Entry 8PPR (electron microscopy, 3.00 A resolution); this record covers chains D and M of the 8 polymer chains in the assembly.

# Chain D
Molecule: Kinetochore-associated protein DSN1 homolog
From: Homo sapiens
Reference sequence: Q9H410 (DSN1_HUMAN); residue numbers follow UniProt; this construct covers 1-356
Amino-acid sequence (356 residues; each row starts with the number of its first residue):
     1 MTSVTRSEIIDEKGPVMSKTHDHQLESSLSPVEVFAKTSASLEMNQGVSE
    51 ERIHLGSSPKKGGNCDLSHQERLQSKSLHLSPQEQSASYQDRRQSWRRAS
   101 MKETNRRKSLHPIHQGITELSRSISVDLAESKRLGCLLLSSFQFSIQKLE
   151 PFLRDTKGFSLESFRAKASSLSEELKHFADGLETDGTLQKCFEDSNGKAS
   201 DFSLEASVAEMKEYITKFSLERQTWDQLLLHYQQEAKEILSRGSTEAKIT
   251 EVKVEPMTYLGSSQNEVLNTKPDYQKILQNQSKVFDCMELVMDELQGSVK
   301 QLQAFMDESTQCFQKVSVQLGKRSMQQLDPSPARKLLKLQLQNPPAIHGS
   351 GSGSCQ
Unresolved in the structure: 1-92, 341-356
UniProt features mapped onto this chain:
  - modified residue (Phosphoserine): S28, S30, S58, S77, S81, S109, S125, S331
  - cross-link: K253 (Glycyl lysine isopeptide (Lys-Gly) (interchain with G-Cter in SUMO2))
What the authors report for this chain:
  - post-translational modification sites: S100, S109 (citing earlier work)
  - mutagenesis - S100D/S109D (25-fold): increased binding to CENP-C2-22
  - mutagenesis - P332W/R334A/L336R: decreased binding to NDC80C

# Chain M
Molecule: Protein MIS12 homolog
From: Homo sapiens
Reference sequence: Q9H081 (MIS12_HUMAN); residues 1-205 here = UniProt positions 1-205
Amino-acid sequence (205 residues; row label = number of the first residue in the row):
     1 MSVDPMTYEAQFFGFTPQTCMLRIYIAFQDYLFEVMQAVEQVILKKLDGI
    51 PDCDISPVQIRKCTEKFLCFMKGHFDNLFSKMEQLFLQLILRIPSNILLP
   101 EDKCKETPYSEEDFQHLQKEIEQLQEKYKTELCTKQALLAELEEQKIVQA
   151 KLKQTLTFFDELHNVGRDHGTSDFRESLVSLVQNSRKLQNIRDNVEKESK
   201 RLKIS

# Interface between chain D and chain M
Pairs across the interface (69):
  W96(D) with F15(M), hydrophobic; T19(M); C20(M), hydrophobic; R23(M)
  R97(D) with G14(M); T19(M)
  R98(D) with T19(M)
  M101(D) with T19(M); L22(M), hydrophobic; R23(M)
  R106(D) with I26(M)
  R107(D) with Q29(M); F33(M), hydrogen bond (side chain-backbone); E34(M), salt bridge
  K108(D) with F33(M)
  S109(D) with F33(M)
  L110(D) with M36(M), hydrophobic; Q37(M); E40(M)
  H111(D) with Q37(M), hydrogen bond (backbone-side chain); R61(M), hydrogen bond (backbone-side chain)
  P112(D) with R61(M)
  I113(D) with R61(M)
  F152(D) with P57(M)
  E210(D) with M1(M); S2(M); V3(M)
  M211(D) with V3(M), hydrophobic
  Y214(D) with S2(M); V3(M)
  V254(D) with C133(M), hydrophobic
  T258(D) with T130(M), hydrogen bond (backbone-side chain); C133(M)
  Y259(D) with C133(M), hydrogen bond (side chain-backbone); T134(M); A137(M)
  G261(D) with T130(M)
  S262(D) with T130(M); T134(M), hydrogen bond
  S263(D) with E131(M), hydrogen bond
  L268(D) with T134(M); A137(M), hydrophobic; L138(M), hydrophobic
  K271(D) with E141(M); E144(M), salt bridge
  Y274(D) with E141(M); E144(M); Q145(M), hydrogen bond; V148(M), hydrophobic
  I277(D) with L152(M), hydrophobic
  L278(D) with K151(M)
  Q281(D) with K151(M); L152(M); T155(M), hydrogen bond
  V284(D) with F159(M), hydrophobic
  F285(D) with F158(M), hydrophobic
  M288(D) with F159(M), hydrophobic
  L302(D) with L181(M), hydrophobic; S185(M)
  F305(D) with L188(M), hydrophobic; Q189(M)
  E308(D) with R192(M)
  S309(D) with L188(M); R192(M), hydrogen bond
  C312(D) with E196(M), hydrogen bond
  F313(D) with V195(M), hydrophobic
  V316(D) with S199(M)
  Q319(D) with S199(M); K203(M)
Also at the interface, not in a pair above, chain D (49 interface residues in all): S95, S207, F218, Q264, V267, P272, L295, K315, L320, R323
Also at the interface, not in a pair above, chain M (50 interface residues in all): P5, D30, S56, E65, L68, F174, I191, L202
The authors on this interface:
  - interface residues, chain D: R93(D), W96(D), R107(D)

# Overview
The interface between chain D and chain M involves 49 residues on one side and 50 on the other; the contacts
include 11 hydrogen bonds and 2 salt bridges. Polar pairs include R107(D)-E34(M), K271(D)-E144(M) and
R107(D)-F33(M). The paper reports that S100D/S109D of chain D increase binding to CENP-C2-22; interface
residues R93(D), W96(D) and R107(D).
Chain D is Kinetochore-associated protein DSN1 homolog and chain M is Protein MIS12 homolog, both from Homo
sapiens; the structure, Structure of the human outer kinetochore KMN network complex, was determined by
electron microscopy.
